5CZ7 - chains L and V of the 28 polymer chains in the assembly; structure by X-ray diffraction, 2.50 A resolution.

== Chain L ==
Name: Proteasome subunit beta type-6
From: Saccharomyces cerevisiae (strain ATCC 204508 / S288c)
Notes: EC 3.4.25.1
UniProtKB: P23724 (PSB6_YEAST); residues 1-222 here correspond to UniProt positions 20-241 (UniProt number = residue number + 19)
Amino-acid sequence (222 residues; numbered 1 to 222; the number before each row is that of its first residue):
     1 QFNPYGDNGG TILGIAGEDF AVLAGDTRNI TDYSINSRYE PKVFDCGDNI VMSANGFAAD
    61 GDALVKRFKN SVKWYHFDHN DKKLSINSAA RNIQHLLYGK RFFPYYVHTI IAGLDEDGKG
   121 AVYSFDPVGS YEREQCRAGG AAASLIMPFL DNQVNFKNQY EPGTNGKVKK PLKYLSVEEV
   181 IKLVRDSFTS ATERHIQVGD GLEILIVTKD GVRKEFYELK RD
Bound ions: Mg2+: Asp222 (shared with Ile163(V), Asp166(V), Ser169(V) of chain V)

== Chain V ==
Name: Proteasome subunit beta type-2
From: Saccharomyces cerevisiae (strain ATCC 204508 / S288c)
Notes: EC 3.4.25.1
UniProtKB: P25043 (PSB2_YEAST); residues 1-232 here correspond to UniProt positions 30-261 (UniProt number = residue number + 29)
Amino-acid sequence (232 residues; row label = number of the first residue in the row):
     1 TTIVGVKFNN GVVIAADTRS TQGPIVADKN CAKLHRISPK IWCAGAGTAA DTEAVTQLIG
    61 SNIELHSLYT SREPRVVSAL QMLKQHLFKY QGHIGAYLIV AGVDPTGSHL FSIHAHGSTD
   121 VGYYLSLGSG SLAAMAVLES HWKQDLTKEE AIKLASDAIQ AGIWNDLGSG SNVDVCVMEI
   181 GKDAEYLRNY LTPNVREEKQ KSYKFPRGTT AVLKESIVNI CDIQEEQVDI TA
Not modelled in the structure: 227-232
Glycans and other covalent adducts: bortezomib (BO2) linked to Thr1
Bound ions: Mg2+: Ile163, Asp166, Ser169 (shared with Asp222(L) of chain L)
Ligand contacts: bortezomib (BO2; N-[(1R)-1-(dihydroxyboryl)-3-methylbutyl]-N-(pyrazin-2-ylcarbonyl)-L-phenylalaninamide): Arg19, Ser20, Thr21, Gln22, Ala27, Cys31, Lys33, Gly45, Ala46, Gly47, Thr48, Ala49, Thr52, Gly168
UniProt features mapped onto this chain:
  - active site: Thr1 (Nucleophile)
Reported in the primary citation:
  - catalytic residues: Lys33 (proposed by the authors, not directly observed)

== Chain L / chain V interface ==
Pairs across the interface (60):
  Arg28(L) with Leu167(V)
  Ile30(L) with Leu167(V), hydrophobic
  Asp32(L) with Leu167(V)
  Tyr33(L) with Asp166(V); Leu167(V), hydrogen bond (backbone-backbone); Gly168(V)
  Ser34(L) with Leu167(V)
  Ile35(L) with Trp164(V); Leu167(V), hydrophobic
  Arg38(L) with Trp164(V), hydrogen bond (side chain-backbone); Asn165(V)
  Phe149(L) with Tyr203(V)
  Asn152(L) with Phe205(V)
  Gln153(L) with Tyr203(V); Phe205(V)
  Asn158(L) with Thr209(V)
  Gln159(L) with Phe205(V); Thr209(V)
  Tyr160(L) with Thr209(V), hydrogen bond (backbone-backbone); Ala211(V), hydrophobic
  Pro162(L) with Pro206(V), hydrophobic; Arg207(V); Gly208(V)
  Asn165(L) with Val212(V)
  Gly166(L) with Ala211(V)
  Glu179(L) with Lys201(V)
  Lys182(L) with Gln200(V)
  Leu183(L) with Tyr203(V)
  Arg185(L) with Glu197(V), salt bridge; Gln200(V), hydrogen bond
  Asp186(L) with Lys199(V); Gln200(V), hydrogen bond (side chain-backbone); Lys201(V), hydrogen bond (side chain-backbone); Tyr203(V), hydrogen bond
  Thr189(L) with Arg196(V)
  Ser190(L) with Arg196(V)
  Glu193(L) with Val26(V); Lys29(V), salt bridge; Arg196(V)
  Arg194(L) with Pro24(V); Ile25(V); Val26(V), hydrogen bond (backbone-backbone); Ala27(V), hydrogen bond (side chain-backbone); Lys29(V)
  His195(L) with Pro24(V); Ile25(V)
  Ile196(L) with Arg19(V); Thr21(V); Pro24(V), hydrogen bond (backbone-backbone); Val26(V), hydrophobic; Leu167(V)
  Lys220(L) with Asn194(V), hydrogen bond (side chain-backbone)
  Arg221(L) with Trp164(V)
  Asp222(L) with Arg19(V), salt bridge; Ile163(V); Trp164(V); Ser169(V); Gly170(V); Ser171(V), hydrogen bond (side chain-backbone); Asn194(V)
Other interface residues (no listed pair), chain L (33 interface residues in all): Leu145, Glu161, Glu218
Other interface residues (no listed pair), chain V (33 interface residues in all): Gly23, Asp28, Thr210

== Overview ==
Chain L and chain V each contribute 33 residues to their interface, with 12 hydrogen bonds and 3 salt bridges.
Among the polar pairs are Arg185(L)-Glu197(V), Glu193(L)-Lys29(V) and Asp222(L)-Arg19(V). Covalently linked
bortezomib: at Thr1(V). Curated annotation (UniProt) lists active-site residue Thr1(V) on chain V. From the
paper: the catalytic residue Lys33(V).
Here chain L is Proteasome subunit beta type-6 and chain V is Proteasome subunit beta type-2, both from
Saccharomyces cerevisiae (strain ATCC 204508 / S288c). Entry 5CZ7 (Yeast 20S proteasome beta5-T1A beta5-K81R
double mutant in complex with Bortezomib, propeptide expressed in cis) was determined by X-ray diffraction
together with 5CZ4, 5CZ5, 5CZ6, 5CZ8, 5CZ9, 5CZA and 16 further entries from the same study.
